PDB entry 5MWB | X-ray diffraction, 1.86 A resolution | chain A

# Chain A
Molecule: Neurogenic locus notch homolog protein 2
Organism: Homo sapiens
UniProt: Q04721 (NOTC2_HUMAN); numbering as in UniProt (aligned over 414-532)
Amino-acid sequence (156 residues; numbered 414 to 569; the number before each row is that of its first residue):
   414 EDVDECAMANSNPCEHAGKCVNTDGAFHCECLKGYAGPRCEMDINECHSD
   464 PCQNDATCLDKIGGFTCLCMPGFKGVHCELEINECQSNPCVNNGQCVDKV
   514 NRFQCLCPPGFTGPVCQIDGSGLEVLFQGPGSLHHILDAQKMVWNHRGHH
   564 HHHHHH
Unresolved in the structure: 414, 533-569
Cystine bridges: Cys-419/Cys-433, Cys-427/Cys-442, Cys-444/Cys-453, Cys-460/Cys-471, Cys-465/Cys-480, Cys-482/Cys-491, Cys-498/Cys-509, Cys-503/Cys-518, Cys-520/Cys-529
Covalently attached groups: glycan linked to Ser-462; alpha-L-fucopyranose (FUC) linked to Thr-470; beta-D-glucopyranose (BGC) linked to Ser-500
Construct notes: expression tag (533-569)
Ion coordination: Ca2+ site 1: Asp-415, Val-416, Glu-418, Asn-435, Thr-436, Ala-439; Ca2+ site 2: Asp-456, Ile-457, Glu-459, Asp-473, Lys-474; Ca2+ site 3: Glu-494, Ile-495, Glu-497, Asp-511, Lys-512
Swiss-Prot annotation at these positions:
  - natural variant: Cys-444 (C444Y: In ALGS2)
Reported in the primary citation:
  - post-translational modification sites: Ser-462, Thr-470, Ser-500
  - binding site for beta-D-glucopyranose: Phe-478, Phe-516

# In short
Alpha-L-fucopyranose is covalently linked to Thr-470. Beta-D-glucopyranose is covalently linked to Ser-500.
The Ca2+ site 1 is built by Asp-415, Val-416, Glu-418, Asn-435, Thr-436 and Ala-439. The Ca2+ site 2 is built
by Asp-456, Ile-457, Glu-459, Asp-473 and Lys-474. From the paper: a binding site for beta-D-glucopyranose at
Phe-478 and Phe-516; modification sites Ser-462, Thr-470 and Ser-500.
Chain A is Neurogenic locus notch homolog protein 2 (Homo sapiens); the structure, Human Notch-2 EGF11-13, was
determined by X-ray diffraction (same publication as 5MVX, 5MW5, 5MW7 and 5MWF).
